PDB entry 6LMK | electron microscopy, 3.70 A resolution | chains R and E of the 6 polymer chains in the assembly

[Chain R]
Name: Glucagon receptor
Source organism: Homo sapiens
UniProt: P47871 (GLR_HUMAN); numbering as in UniProt (aligned over 27-432)
Sequence (422 residues; row label = number of the first residue in the row):
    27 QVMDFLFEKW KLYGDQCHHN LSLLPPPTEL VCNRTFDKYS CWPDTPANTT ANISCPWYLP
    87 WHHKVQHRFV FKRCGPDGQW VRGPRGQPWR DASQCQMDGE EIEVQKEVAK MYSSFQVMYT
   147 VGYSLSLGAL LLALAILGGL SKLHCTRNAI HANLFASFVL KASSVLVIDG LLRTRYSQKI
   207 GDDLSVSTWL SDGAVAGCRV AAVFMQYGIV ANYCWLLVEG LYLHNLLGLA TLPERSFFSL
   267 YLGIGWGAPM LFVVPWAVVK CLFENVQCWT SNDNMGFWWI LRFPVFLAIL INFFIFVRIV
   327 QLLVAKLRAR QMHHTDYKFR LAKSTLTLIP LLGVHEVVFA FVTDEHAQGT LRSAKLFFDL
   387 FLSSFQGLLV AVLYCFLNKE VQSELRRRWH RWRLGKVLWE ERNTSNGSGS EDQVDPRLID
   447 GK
Unresolved in the structure: 422-448
Cystine bridges: Cys-43/Cys-67, Cys-58/Cys-100, Cys-81/Cys-121, Cys-224/Cys-294
Differences from the reference sequence: expression tag (433-448)
What the authors report for this chain:
  - mutagenesis - F263A, K405A: unchanged signaling with Guanine nucleotide-binding protein G(s) subunit alpha isoforms short
  - mutagenesis - H177A, L258A, E260A, L328A, L328W, L329A, L329W, H339A, L354W, N404A: decreased signaling with Guanine nucleotide-binding protein G(s) subunit alpha isoforms short
  - mutagenesis - R173A, H177A, E245A, Y248A, F263A, Y400A: decreased signaling
  - mutagenesis - R173A, H177A, E245A, Y400A: decreased signaling in response to Gaqi9
  - mutagenesis - L249A, L253A, L328A, L329A, L354A: decreased signaling in response to Gqi9

[Chain E]
Name: Glucagon
UniProt: P01275 (GLUC_HUMAN); residues 1-29 here correspond to UniProt positions 53-81 (UniProt number = residue number + 52)
Sequence (29 residues; each row starts with the number of its first residue):
     1 HSQGTFTSDY SKYLDSRRAQ DFVQWLMNT
Swiss-Prot annotation at these positions:
  - modified residue: Ser-2 (Phosphoserine)

[Chain R / chain E interface]
Contacting residue pairs - 60 pairs, chain R then chain E:
  Gln-27(R) / Lys-12(E)
  Gln-27(R) / Asp-15(E)  hydrogen bond (backbone-side chain)
  Val-28(R) / Asp-15(E)  hydrogen bond (backbone-side chain)
  Leu-32(R) / Ala-19(E)
  Leu-32(R) / Phe-22(E)  hydrophobic
  Phe-33(R) / Phe-22(E)  hydrophobic
  Lys-64(R) / Thr-29(E)  hydrogen bond (side chain-backbone)
  Tyr-65(R) / Leu-26(E)
  Tyr-65(R) / Met-27(E)
  Tyr-84(R) / Leu-26(E)
  Arg-116(R) / Leu-26(E)  hydrogen bond (side chain-backbone)
  Arg-116(R) / Met-27(E)  hydrogen bond (side chain-backbone)
  Gln-131(R) / Tyr-13(E)
  Gln-131(R) / Arg-17(E)
  Gln-131(R) / Gln-20(E)  hydrogen bond
  Ala-135(R) / Tyr-13(E)
  Tyr-138(R) / Phe-6(E)  hydrophobic
  Tyr-138(R) / Asp-9(E)
  Tyr-138(R) / Tyr-10(E)  hydrophobic
  Tyr-138(R) / Tyr-13(E)  hydrophobic
  Phe-141(R) / Phe-6(E)  hydrophobic
  Gln-142(R) / Tyr-10(E)  hydrogen bond
  Tyr-145(R) / Phe-6(E)  hydrophobic
  Tyr-149(R) / Gln-3(E)
  Val-191(R) / Gln-3(E)
  Leu-198(R) / Leu-14(E)
  Arg-201(R) / Arg-18(E)  hydrogen bond (backbone-side chain)
  Tyr-202(R) / Leu-14(E)  hydrophobic
  Tyr-202(R) / Asp-15(E)
  Tyr-202(R) / Arg-18(E)
  Gln-204(R) / Arg-18(E)
  Ile-206(R) / Arg-18(E)
  Ile-206(R) / Asp-21(E)
  Ile-206(R) / Phe-22(E)  hydrophobic
  Ile-206(R) / Trp-25(E)  hydrogen bond (backbone-side chain)
  Gly-207(R) / Trp-25(E)  hydrogen bond (backbone-side chain)
  Val-212(R) / Phe-22(E)  hydrophobic
  Trp-215(R) / Arg-18(E)
  Met-231(R) / Thr-7(E)
  Ile-235(R) / His-1(E)
  Ile-235(R) / Gln-3(E)
  Ile-235(R) / Gly-4(E)
  Gln-293(R) / Asp-15(E)
  Thr-296(R) / Thr-7(E)
  Thr-296(R) / Ser-8(E)
  Thr-296(R) / Ser-11(E)  hydrogen bond (backbone-side chain)
  Ser-297(R) / Ser-11(E)  hydrogen bond
  Asn-298(R) / Gly-4(E)  hydrogen bond (side chain-backbone)
  Asn-298(R) / Ser-8(E)  hydrogen bond (backbone-side chain)
  Trp-304(R) / Gly-4(E)
  Trp-304(R) / Thr-5(E)
  Arg-308(R) / His-1(E)
  Val-311(R) / His-1(E)
  Asp-370(R) / Thr-5(E)
  Arg-378(R) / Asp-9(E)  salt bridge
  Leu-382(R) / Ser-2(E)
  Leu-382(R) / Phe-6(E)
  Asp-385(R) / Ser-2(E)
  Leu-386(R) / Ser-2(E)
  Leu-386(R) / Gln-3(E)
Interface residues without a listed pair, chain R (50 interface residues in all): Met-29, Trp-36, Trp-87, Ala-118, Gln-122, Met-123, Val-134, Asp-195, Asp-208, Gln-232, His-361, Lys-381
Interface residues without a listed pair, chain E (28 interface residues in all): Ser-16, Val-23, Asn-28

[Summary]
Chain R and chain E form an interface of 50 and 28 residues respectively, with 14 hydrogen bonds and 1 salt
bridge. Polar contacts include Arg-378(R)/Asp-9(E), Gln-27(R)/Asp-15(E) and Val-28(R)/Asp-15(E). The paper
reports that H177A, L258A and E260A of chain R, among others, reduce signaling with Guanine nucleotide-binding
protein G(s) subunit alpha isoforms short; R173A, H177A and E245A of chain R, among others, reduce signaling;
19 substitutions were tested in all.
Chain R is Glucagon receptor (Homo sapiens) and chain E is Glucagon; the structure, Cryo-EM structure of the
human glucagon receptor in complex with Gs, was determined by electron microscopy (same publication as 6LML).
